PDB entry 8F0X | electron microscopy, 3.21 A resolution | chains B and C of the 3 polymer chains in the assembly

== Chain B ==
Name: Histone H2A.2
Source organism: Saccharomyces cerevisiae S288C
UniProtKB: P04912 (H2A2_YEAST); residues 1-131 here correspond to UniProt positions 2-132 (UniProt number = residue number + 1)
Chain sequence (131 residues; row label = number of the first residue in the row):
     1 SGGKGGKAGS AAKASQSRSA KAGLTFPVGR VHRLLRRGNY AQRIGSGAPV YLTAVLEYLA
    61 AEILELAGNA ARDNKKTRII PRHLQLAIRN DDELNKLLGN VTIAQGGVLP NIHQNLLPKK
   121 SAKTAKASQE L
Not modelled in the structure: 1-16, 100-131
Curated features (UniProtKB/Swiss-Prot):
  - motif: Ser128, Gln129 ([ST]-Q motif)
  - site: Lys119 (Not ubiquitinated)
  - modified residue: Ser1 (N-acetylserine), Lys4 (N6-acetyllysine), Lys7 (N6-acetyllysine), Lys13 (N6-succinyllysine), Lys21 (N6-succinyllysine), Gln105 (N5-methylglutamine), Lys119 (N6-malonyllysine), Ser128 (Phosphoserine)
  - cross-link: Lys126 (Glycyl lysine isopeptide (Lys-Gly) (interchain with G-Cter in SUMO))

== Chain C ==
Name: Histone H2B.2
Source organism: Saccharomyces cerevisiae S288C
UniProtKB: P02294 (H2B2_YEAST); residues 1-130 here correspond to UniProt positions 2-131 (UniProt number = residue number + 1)
Chain sequence (130 residues; row label = number of the first residue in the row):
     1 SSAAEKKPAS KAPAEKKPAA KKTSTSVDGK KRSKVRKETY SSYIYKVLKQ THPDTGISQK
    61 SMSILNSFVN DIFERIATEA SKLAAYNKKS TISAREIQTA VRLILPGELA KHAVSEGTRA
   121 VTKYSSSTQA
Not modelled in the structure: 1-36, 127-130
Curated features (UniProtKB/Swiss-Prot):
  - modified residue: Lys6 (N6-acetyllysine), Lys7 (N6-acetyllysine), Ser10 (Phosphoserine), Lys11 (N6-acetyllysine), Lys16 (N6-acetyllysine), Lys17 (N6-acetyllysine), Lys21 (N6-acetyllysine), Lys22 (N6-acetyllysine), Lys34 (N6-succinyllysine), Lys37 (N6,N6-dimethyllysine), Lys46 (N6-succinyllysine)
  - cross-link (Glycyl lysine isopeptide (Lys-Gly)): Lys6 (interchain with G-Cter in SUMO), Lys7 (interchain with G-Cter in SUMO), Lys16 (interchain with G-Cter in SUMO), Lys17 (interchain with G-Cter in SUMO), Lys123 (interchain with G-Cter in ubiquitin)

== Interface between chain B and chain C ==
Pairs across the interface (104):
  Arg18(B) - Tyr124(C)
  Lys21(B) - Lys123(C)
  Lys21(B) - Tyr124(C)
  Lys21(B) - Ser126(C)  hydrogen bond (side chain-backbone)
  Ala22(B) - Ala120(C)
  Ala22(B) - Lys123(C)
  Ala22(B) - Tyr124(C)  hydrophobic
  Thr25(B) - Tyr43(C)
  Thr25(B) - Val47(C)
  Thr25(B) - Gln50(C)
  Phe26(B) - Tyr40(C)  hydrophobic
  Phe26(B) - Val47(C)  hydrophobic
  Pro27(B) - Glu38(C)
  Pro27(B) - Tyr43(C)
  Arg30(B) - Glu38(C)
  Val31(B) - Phe73(C)  hydrophobic
  Leu34(B) - Tyr40(C)
  Leu34(B) - Phe73(C)  hydrophobic
  Tyr40(B) - Ala77(C)
  Tyr40(B) - Thr78(C)
  Tyr40(B) - Ser81(C)  hydrogen bond (backbone-side chain)
  Ala41(B) - Ser90(C)
  Ala41(B) - Ile92(C)  hydrophobic
  Gln42(B) - Ser90(C)  hydrogen bond (backbone-backbone)
  Arg43(B) - Ser90(C)  hydrogen bond (backbone-backbone)
  Arg43(B) - Thr91(C)
  Arg43(B) - Ile92(C)  hydrogen bond (backbone-backbone)
  Ile44(B) - Ile92(C)
  Gly45(B) - Thr91(C)
  Gly45(B) - Ile92(C)  hydrogen bond (backbone-backbone)
  Ser46(B) - Tyr124(C)
  Gly47(B) - Val121(C)
  Ala48(B) - Ile92(C)
  Val50(B) - Ala120(C)
  Val50(B) - Val121(C)
  Val50(B) - Tyr124(C)  hydrophobic
  Tyr51(B) - Ile97(C)  hydrophobic
  Tyr51(B) - Gln98(C)
  Tyr51(B) - Val114(C)
  Tyr51(B) - Gly117(C)
  Tyr51(B) - Thr118(C)
  Tyr51(B) - Val121(C)  hydrophobic
  Leu52(B) - Phe73(C)  hydrophobic
  Leu52(B) - Ile76(C)  hydrophobic
  Ala54(B) - Glu116(C)
  Ala54(B) - Gly117(C)
  Ala54(B) - Ala120(C)  hydrophobic
  Val55(B) - Ile76(C)  hydrophobic
  Val55(B) - Val101(C)  hydrophobic
  Val55(B) - Ala113(C)
  Leu56(B) - Val69(C)
  Leu56(B) - Phe73(C)  hydrophobic
  Glu57(B) - Val47(C)
  Tyr58(B) - Leu109(C)
  Tyr58(B) - His112(C)
  Tyr58(B) - Ala113(C)  hydrophobic
  Tyr58(B) - Glu116(C)
  Leu59(B) - Ile72(C)  hydrophobic
  Leu59(B) - Leu109(C)  hydrophobic
  Ala61(B) - Val47(C)  hydrophobic
  Ile63(B) - Leu65(C)  hydrophobic
  Leu64(B) - Ile44(C)
  Leu64(B) - Val47(C)  hydrophobic
  Leu64(B) - Leu48(C)
  Leu64(B) - His52(C)
  Leu64(B) - Ile57(C)  hydrophobic
  Leu64(B) - Leu65(C)  hydrophobic
  Glu65(B) - Thr51(C)
  Glu65(B) - His52(C)
  Asn69(B) - His52(C)
  Arg72(B) - His52(C)  hydrogen bond
  Arg72(B) - Thr55(C)  hydrogen bond
  Thr77(B) - Asp54(C)
  Thr77(B) - Thr55(C)
  Thr77(B) - Gly56(C)  hydrogen bond (backbone-backbone)
  Arg78(B) - Gly56(C)
  Arg78(B) - Ser58(C)  hydrogen bond
  Ile79(B) - Leu48(C)  hydrophobic
  Ile79(B) - Thr55(C)
  Ile79(B) - Gly56(C)  hydrogen bond (backbone-backbone)
  Ile79(B) - Ile57(C)
  Ile79(B) - Ser58(C)  hydrogen bond (backbone-backbone)
  Ile79(B) - Ser61(C)  hydrogen bond (backbone-side chain)
  Ile80(B) - Ser58(C)
  Ile80(B) - Ser61(C)
  Pro81(B) - Lys60(C)
  Pro81(B) - Ser61(C)
  Pro81(B) - Ile64(C)  hydrophobic
  Leu84(B) - Ser61(C)
  Leu84(B) - Ile64(C)  hydrophobic
  Leu84(B) - Leu65(C)  hydrophobic
  Gln85(B) - Ile64(C)
  Ile88(B) - Phe68(C)  hydrophobic
  Glu93(B) - Pro106(C)
  Glu93(B) - Glu108(C)  hydrogen bond (side chain-backbone)
  Glu93(B) - Leu109(C)
  Leu94(B) - Leu109(C)  hydrophobic
  Lys96(B) - Pro106(C)
  Leu97(B) - Ile72(C)  hydrophobic
  Leu97(B) - Arg75(C)  hydrogen bond (backbone-side chain)
  Leu97(B) - Ile104(C)  hydrophobic
  Leu97(B) - Pro106(C)
  Leu97(B) - Leu109(C)  hydrophobic
  Leu98(B) - Ile72(C)  hydrophobic
Interface residues without a listed pair, chain B (51 interface residues in all): Leu24, Leu35, Ala60, Glu62, Gly68
Interface residues without a listed pair, chain C (56 interface residues in all): Lys37, Lys46, Gln59, Glu74, Ser93, Ala94, Leu105, Gly107

== Summary ==
51 residues of chain B face 56 of chain C across their interface; the contacts include 15 hydrogen bonds.
Polar pairs include Lys21(B)-Ser126(C), Tyr40(B)-Ser81(C) and Arg72(B)-His52(C).
Here chain B is Histone H2A.2 and chain C is Histone H2B.2, both from Saccharomyces cerevisiae S288C. Entry
8F0X (Cryo-EM structure of Kap114 bound to H2A-H2B) was determined by electron microscopy together with 8F19,
8F1E and 8F7A from the same study.
